Entry 3G8O (X-ray diffraction, 1.90 A resolution); this record covers chains A and B.

Chain A (and B):
Protein: Progesterone receptor
Organism: Homo sapiens
Notes: fragment: ligand binding domain; chain B of this document is another copy of the same molecule, construct and numbering; everything in this record applies to it too
UniProtKB: P06401 (PRGR_HUMAN); numbering as in UniProt (aligned over 673-933)
Sequence (263 residues; row label = number of the first residue in the row):
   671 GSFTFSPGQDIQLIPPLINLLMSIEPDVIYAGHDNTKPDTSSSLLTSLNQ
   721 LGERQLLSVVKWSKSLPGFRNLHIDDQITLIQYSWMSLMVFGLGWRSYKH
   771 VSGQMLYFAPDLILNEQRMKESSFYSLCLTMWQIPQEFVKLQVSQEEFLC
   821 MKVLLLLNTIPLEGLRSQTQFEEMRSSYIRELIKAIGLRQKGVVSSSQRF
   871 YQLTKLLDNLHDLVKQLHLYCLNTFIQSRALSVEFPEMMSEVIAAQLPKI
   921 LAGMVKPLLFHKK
Unresolved in the structure: 671-681, 708, 933 (chain B: 671-682, 933)
Construct notes: expression tag (671-672)
Curated features (UniProtKB/Swiss-Prot):
  - binding site (progesterone): Arg766
  - modified residue: Ser676 (Phosphoserine)
Residues lining bound ligands: 30X (N~2~-[4-cyano-3-(trifluoromethyl)phenyl]-N,N-dimethyl-N~2~-(2,2,2-trifluoroethyl)-L-alaninamide): Leu715, Leu718, Asn719, Leu721, Gly722, Gln725, Trp755, Met756, Met759, Val760, Leu763, Arg766, Phe778, Leu797, Met801, Leu887, Tyr890, Cys891, Thr894, Phe905, Met909

Chain A / chain B interface:
Contacting residue pairs (20; chain A residue first):
  Lys885(A) - Ala922(B)  hydrogen bond (side chain-backbone)
  Leu889(A) - Pro918(B)
  Leu889(A) - Lys919(B)
  Leu889(A) - Met924(B)  hydrophobic
  Leu892(A) - Leu892(B)  hydrophobic
  Asn893(A) - Pro918(B)
  Phe895(A) - Ile896(B)  hydrophobic
  Ile896(A) - Leu892(B)  hydrophobic
  Ile896(A) - Phe895(B)  hydrophobic
  Ile896(A) - Ala914(B)  hydrophobic
  Ile896(A) - Pro918(B)  hydrophobic
  Gln897(A) - Ala914(B)
  Ala914(A) - Ile896(B)  hydrophobic
  Pro918(A) - Leu889(B)
  Pro918(A) - Asn893(B)
  Pro918(A) - Ile896(B)  hydrophobic
  Leu921(A) - Leu921(B)
  Leu921(A) - Ala922(B)
  Ala922(A) - Lys885(B)  hydrogen bond (backbone-side chain)
  Ala922(A) - Leu921(B)
Interface residues without a listed pair, chain A (12 interface residues in all): Lys919

In short:
Chain A and chain B each contribute 12 residues to their interface, with 2 hydrogen bonds. Its one
hydrogen-bonded contact is Lys885(A)-Ala922(B). Bound to chain A: compound 30X. From UniProt:
progesterone-binding residue Arg766(A) on chain A.
Chain A and chain B are both Progesterone receptor (Homo sapiens); the structure, Progesterone Receptor with
bound Pyrrolidine 1, was determined by X-ray diffraction (same publication as 3HQ5).
